PDB entry 5FUU | electron microscopy, 4.19 A resolution (low resolution: residue-level contacts below are approximate; hydrogen-bond / salt-bridge calls are withheld) | chains E and M of the 10 polymer chains in the assembly

# Chain E
Name: HIV-1 envelope glycoprotein GP160
Organism: Human immunodeficiency virus 1
Notes: fragment: gp120, residues 30-502
Reference sequence: Q75760 (Q75760_9HIV1); the construct lacks a stretch of the UniProt sequence and is renumbered around it, so the offset changes along the chain: 31-147 = UniProt 30-146; 150-309 = UniProt 147-306; 312-321 = UniProt 307-316; 322-355 = UniProt 318-351; 3 more segments
Chain sequence (473 residues; numbered 31 to 511 plus 1 insertion-coded residue; 9 numbers in that range are skipped by the numbering (no residue carries them; nothing is unmodelled there); the number before each row is that of its first residue):
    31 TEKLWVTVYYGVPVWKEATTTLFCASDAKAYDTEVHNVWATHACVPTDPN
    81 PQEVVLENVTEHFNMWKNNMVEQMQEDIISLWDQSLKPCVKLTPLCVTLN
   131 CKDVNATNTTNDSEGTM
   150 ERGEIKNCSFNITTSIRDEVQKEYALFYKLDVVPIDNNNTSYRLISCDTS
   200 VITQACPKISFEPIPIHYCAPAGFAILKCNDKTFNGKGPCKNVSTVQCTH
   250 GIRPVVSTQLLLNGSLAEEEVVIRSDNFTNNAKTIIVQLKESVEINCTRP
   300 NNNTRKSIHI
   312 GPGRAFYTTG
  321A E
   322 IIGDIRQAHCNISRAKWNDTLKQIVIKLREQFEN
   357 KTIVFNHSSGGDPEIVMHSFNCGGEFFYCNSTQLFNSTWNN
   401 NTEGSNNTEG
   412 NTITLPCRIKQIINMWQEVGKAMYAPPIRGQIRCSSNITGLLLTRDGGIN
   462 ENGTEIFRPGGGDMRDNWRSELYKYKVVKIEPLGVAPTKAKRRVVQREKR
Disordered / not traced: 59-63, 137-147, 405-409, 508-511
Differences from the reference sequence: engineered mutation Thr-31 (Val30 in Q75760)
Disulfide bonds: Cys-54/Cys-74, Cys-119/Cys-205, Cys-126/Cys-196, Cys-131/Cys-157, Cys-218/Cys-247, Cys-228/Cys-239, Cys-296/Cys-331, Cys-378/Cys-445, Cys-385/Cys-418
Covalent attachments: N-acetylglucosamine (NAG) linked to Asn-88, Asn-135, Asn-156, Asn-160, Asn-187, Asn-241, Asn-276, Asn-295, Asn-301, Asn-332, Asn-339, Asn-355, Asn-362, Asn-386, Asn-392, Asn-397; glycan linked to Asn-262, Asn-448
Reported in the primary citation:
  - post-translational modification sites: Asn-88, Asn-241, Asn-262, Asn-276, Asn-448

# Chain M
Name: Immunoglobulin G PGT151
Organism: Homo sapiens
Notes: fragment: fab heavy chain variable region, residues 1-218
Chain sequence (240 residues; each row starts with the number of its first residue; a row labelled like 82A-82C holds insertion residues (82A, then the next letters in order)):
     1 RVQLVESGGGVVQPGKSVRLSCVVSDFPFSKYPMYWVRQAPGKGLEWVAA
    51 IS
   52A G
    53 DAWHVVYSNSVQGRFLVSRDNVKNTLYLEM
82A-82C NSL
    83 KIEDTAVYRCARMFQESG
100A-100R PPRLDRWSGRNYYYYSGM
   101 DVWGQGTTVTVSSASTKGPSVFPLAPSSKSTSGGTAALGCLVKDYFPEPV
   151 TVSWNSGALTSGVHTFPAVLQSSGLYSLSSVVTVPSSSLGTQTYICNVNH
   201 KPSNTKVDKRVEPKSCDK
Disordered / not traced: 1, 115-218
Disulfide bonds: Cys-22/Cys-92

# Chain E / chain M interface
Pairs across the interface (11):
  Gln-82(E) with Asp-100E(M); Trp-100G(M); Ser-100H(M); Gly-100I(M); Tyr-100L(M)
  Glu-83(E) with Trp-100G(M); Arg-100J(M)
  Val-84(E) with Ser-100H(M); Arg-100J(M)
  Val-245(E) with Trp-100G(M)
  Gln-246(E) with Trp-100G(M)
Interface residues without a listed pair, chain E (7 interface residues in all): Val-85, Thr-244

# Summary
7 residues of chain E face 6 of chain M across their interface. N-acetylglucosamine is covalently linked to
Asn-88(E), Asn-135(E), Asn-156(E), Asn-160(E), Asn-187(E) and Asn-241(E) and 10 more. The paper reports
modification sites Asn-88(E), Asn-241(E) and Asn-262(E) among others.
Here chain E is HIV-1 envelope glycoprotein GP160 (Human immunodeficiency virus 1) and chain M is
Immunoglobulin G PGT151 (Homo sapiens). Entry 5FUU (Ectodomain of cleaved wild type JR-FL EnvdCT trimer in
complex with PGT151 Fab) was determined by electron microscopy.
